7MD3 - chains A and G of the 8 polymer chains in the assembly; structure by electron microscopy, 3.30 A resolution.

# Chain A
Name: ATP synthase subunit alpha
From: Saccharomyces cerevisiae
UniProtKB: A0A6A5Q4L9 (A0A6A5Q4L9_YEASX); residues 1-510 here correspond to UniProt positions 36-545 (UniProt number = residue number + 35)
Amino-acid sequence (510 residues; row label = number of the first residue in the row):
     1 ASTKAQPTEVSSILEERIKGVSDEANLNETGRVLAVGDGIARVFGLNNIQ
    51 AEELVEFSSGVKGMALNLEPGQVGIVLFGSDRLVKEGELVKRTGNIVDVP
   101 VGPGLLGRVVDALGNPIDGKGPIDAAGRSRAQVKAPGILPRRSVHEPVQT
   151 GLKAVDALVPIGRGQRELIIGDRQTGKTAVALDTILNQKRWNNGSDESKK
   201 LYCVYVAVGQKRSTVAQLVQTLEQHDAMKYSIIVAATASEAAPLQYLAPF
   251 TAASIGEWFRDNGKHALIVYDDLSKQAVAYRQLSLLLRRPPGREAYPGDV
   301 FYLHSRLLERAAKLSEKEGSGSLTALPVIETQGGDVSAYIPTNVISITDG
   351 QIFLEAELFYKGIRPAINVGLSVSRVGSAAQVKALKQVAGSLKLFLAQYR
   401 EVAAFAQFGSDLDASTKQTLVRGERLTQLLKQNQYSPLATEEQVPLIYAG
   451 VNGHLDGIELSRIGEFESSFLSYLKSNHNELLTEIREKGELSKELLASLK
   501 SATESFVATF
Not modelled in the structure: 1-27
Ion coordination: Mg2+: T178 (together with ATP)
Ligand contacts:
  - ATP (adenosine-5'-triphosphate): D172, R173, Q174, T175, G176, K177, T178, A179, D271, F359, R364, P365, Q432, N433, Q434
  - Apoptolidin A (ZH7; (3E,5E,7E,9R,10R,11E,13E,17S,18S,20S)-18-methoxy-20-[(R)-[(2R,3R,4S,5R,6R)-6-[(2R)-3-methoxy-2-[(2R,4S,5S,6S)-5-[(2S,4R,5R,6R)-4-methoxy-6-methyl-5-oxidanyl-oxan-2-yl]oxy-4,6-dimethyl-4-oxidanyl-oxan-2-yl]oxy-propyl]-3,5-dimethyl-2,4-bis(oxidanyl)oxan-2-yl]-oxidanyl-methyl]-10-[(2R,3S,4S,5R,6S)-5-methoxy-6-methyl-3,4-bis(oxidanyl)oxan-2-yl]oxy-3,5,7,9,13-pentamethyl-17-oxidanyl-1-oxacycloicosa-3,5,7,11,13-pentaen-2-one): Q407, F408, G409

# Chain G
Name: ATP synthase subunit gamma
From: Saccharomyces cerevisiae
UniProtKB: A0A6A5Q493 (A0A6A5Q493_YEASX); residues 1-278 here correspond to UniProt positions 34-311 (UniProt number = residue number + 33)
Amino-acid sequence (278 residues; numbered 1 to 278; the number before each row is that of its first residue):
     1 ATLKEVEMRLKSIKNIEKITKTMKIVASTRLSKAEKAKISAKKMDEAEQL
    51 FYKNAETKNLDVEATETGAPKELIVAITSDKGLCGSIHSQLAKAVRRHLN
   101 DQPNADIVTIGDKIKMQLLRTHPNNIKLSINGIGKDAPTFQESALIADKL
   151 LSVMKAGTYPKISIFYNDPVSSLSFEPSEKPIFNAKTIEQSPSFGKFEID
   201 TDANVPRDLFEYTLANQMLTAMAQGYAAEISARRNAMDNASKNAGDMINR
   251 YSILYNRTRQAVITNELVDIITGASSLG
Not modelled in the structure: 57-72, 100-106, 184-203, 276-278
Ligand contacts: Apoptolidin A (ZH7; (3E,5E,7E,9R,10R,11E,13E,17S,18S,20S)-18-methoxy-20-[(R)-[(2R,3R,4S,5R,6R)-6-[(2R)-3-methoxy-2-[(2R,4S,5S,6S)-5-[(2S,4R,5R,6R)-4-methoxy-6-methyl-5-oxidanyl-oxan-2-yl]oxy-4,6-dimethyl-4-oxidanyl-oxan-2-yl]oxy-propyl]-3,5-dimethyl-2,4-bis(oxidanyl)oxan-2-yl]-oxidanyl-methyl]-10-[(2R,3S,4S,5R,6S)-5-methoxy-6-methyl-3,4-bis(oxidanyl)oxan-2-yl]oxy-3,5,7,9,13-pentamethyl-17-oxidanyl-1-oxacycloicosa-3,5,7,11,13-pentaen-2-one): I16, I19, T20, T22, M23, V26, R30, D80, K81, G82, L83, R233

# Chain A / chain G interface
Contacting residue pairs - 15 pairs, chain A then chain G:
  P291(A) - I270(G)  hydrophobic
  G292(A) - L267(G)
  R293(A) - I263(G)
  R293(A) - L267(G)
  A295(A) - I270(G)  hydrophobic
  D335(A) - Y255(G)
  S337(A) - Y255(G)
  A404(A) - K18(G)
  A404(A) - T22(G)
  F405(A) - T22(G)
  F405(A) - I25(G)  hydrophobic
  F408(A) - V26(G)  hydrophobic
  D411(A) - T29(G)
  D411(A) - R30(G)
  D413(A) - T29(G)
Other interface residues (no listed pair), chain A (12 interface residues in all): R288
Other interface residues (no listed pair), chain G (13 interface residues in all): K21, R259, A274

# In short
The interface between chain A and chain G involves 12 residues on one side and 13 on the other. Apoptolidin A
is bound between chain A and chain G. Bound to chain A: ATP.
Chain A is ATP synthase subunit alpha and chain G is ATP synthase subunit gamma, both from Saccharomyces
cerevisiae; the structure, The F1 region of apoptolidin-bound Saccharomyces cerevisiae ATP synthase, was
determined by electron microscopy together with 7MD2 from the same study.
